PDB entry 8VNA | X-ray diffraction, 1.54 A resolution | chains C and B of the 4 polymer chains in the assembly

[Chain C]
Molecule: 21-nt DNA strand
Sequence (21 nucleotides; each row starts with the number of its first residue):
   401 TTGACTCTCT TAAGAGAGTC A
Metal / ion sites: Mg2+: DA413, DG414 (shared with Asn-319(B) of chain B); Na+: DA413, DG414 (shared with Asn-319(B) of chain B)

[Chain B]
Protein: Intron-encoded endonuclease I-PpoI
Source organism: Physarum polycephalum
Notes: EC 3.1.-.-
UniProtKB: Q94702 (PPO1_PHYPO); residues 202-363 here correspond to UniProt positions 2-163 (UniProt number = residue number - 200)
Chain sequence (162 residues; numbered 202 to 363; the number before each row is that of its first residue):
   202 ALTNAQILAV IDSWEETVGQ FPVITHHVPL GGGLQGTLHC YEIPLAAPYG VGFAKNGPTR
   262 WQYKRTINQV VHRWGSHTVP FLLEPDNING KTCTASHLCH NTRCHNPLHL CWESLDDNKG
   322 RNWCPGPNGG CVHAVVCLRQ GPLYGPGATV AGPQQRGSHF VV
Metal / ion sites: Zn2+ site 1: Cys-241, Cys-300, Cys-305, His-310; Mg2+: Asn-319 (shared with DA413(C), DG414(C) of chain C); Na+: Asn-319 (shared with DA413(C), DG414(C) of chain C); Zn2+ site 2: Cys-325, Cys-332, His-334, Cys-338

[How chain C and chain B interact]
Pairs across the interface (25):
  DA413(C) with Leu-316(B), base contact; Asn-319(B), phosphate contact; Lys-320(B), base contact; Asn-323(B), hydrogen bond to the phosphate; Leu-344(B), phosphate contact
  DG414(C) with Arg-261(B), base contact; Thr-295(B), phosphate contact; Ala-296(B), phosphate contact; Ser-297(B), phosphate contact; His-298(B), salt bridge to the phosphate; Thr-303(B), phosphate contact; Leu-316(B), sugar contact; Asn-319(B), hydrogen bond to the phosphate
  DA415(C) with Asn-257(B), base contact; Arg-261(B), salt bridge to the phosphate; Thr-279(B), phosphate contact; Thr-295(B), phosphate contact; Ala-296(B), hydrogen bond to the phosphate
  DG416(C) with Asn-257(B), hydrogen bond to the base; Gln-263(B), base contact; Gly-276(B), hydrogen bond to the phosphate
  DA417(C) with Asn-257(B), base contact; Gln-263(B), base contact; Arg-274(B), hydrogen bond to the base
  DG418(C) with Arg-274(B), hydrogen bond to the base
Also at the interface, not in a pair above, chain C (7 interface residues in all): DA412
Also at the interface, not in a pair above, chain B (18 interface residues in all): Trp-275, Trp-313

[In short]
7 residues of chain C and 18 residues of chain B are in contact; the contacts include 7 hydrogen bonds and 2
salt bridges. Among the polar pairs are DG416(C)/Asn-257(B), DA417(C)/Arg-274(B) and DG418(C)/Arg-274(B). The
Mg2+ site is built by Asn-319(B), DA413(C) and DG414(C).
Here chain C is a 21-nt DNA strand and chain B is Intron-encoded endonuclease I-PpoI (Physarum polycephalum).
Entry 8VNA (Homing endonuclease I-PpoI-DNA complex:reaction at pH8.0 (Tris) with 500 uM Mg2+ for 160s) was
determined by X-ray diffraction, deposited together with 8VMO, 8VMP, 8VMQ, 8VMR, 8VMS, 8VMT and 35 further
entries.
